7NSX - chain AAA; structure by X-ray diffraction, 1.90 A resolution.

# Chain AAA
Protein: Isoform A of Peptidoglycan-recognition protein LB
Organism: Drosophila melanogaster
Notes: EC 3.5.1.28
UniProt: Q8INK6 (PGPLB_DROME), isoform Q8INK6-2; residues 1-215 here = UniProt positions 1-215
Amino-acid sequence (217 residues; numbered -1 to 215; the number before each row is that of its first residue; numbers below 1 keep their minus sign (Gly-1 is residue -1)):
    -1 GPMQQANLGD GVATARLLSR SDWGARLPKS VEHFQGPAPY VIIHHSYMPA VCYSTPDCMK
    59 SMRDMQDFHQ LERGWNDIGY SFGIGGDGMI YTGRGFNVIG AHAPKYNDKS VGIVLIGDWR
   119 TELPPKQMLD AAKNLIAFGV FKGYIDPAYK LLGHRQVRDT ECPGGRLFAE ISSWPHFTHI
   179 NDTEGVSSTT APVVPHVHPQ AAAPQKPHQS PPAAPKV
Unresolved in the structure: -1 to 11, 182-215
Disulfides: Cys50-Cys56
Differences from the reference sequence: expression tag (-1 to 0)
Ion coordination: Zn2+: His42, His152, Cys160
From the paper describing this entry:
  - Zn2+ coordination: His42, His152, Cys160, Asp180
  - mutagenesis - H42A, H152A: decreased catalytic activity
  - mutagenesis - H42A, H152A: unchanged binding to DAP-type polymeric PGN
  - mutagenesis - H67A: unchanged catalytic activity on E. coli polymeric PGN
  - catalytic residues: Tyr78, Cys160

# Summary
His42, His152 and Cys160 form the Zn2+ site. From the paper: catalytic residues Tyr78 and Cys160; H42A and
H152A reduce catalytic activity.
Chain AAA is Isoform A of Peptidoglycan-recognition protein LB (Drosophila melanogaster); the structure,
Drosophila PGRP-LB wild-type, was determined by X-ray diffraction together with 7NSY, 7NSZ and 7NT0 from the
same study.
